Entry 7P8K (X-ray diffraction, 2.65 A resolution); this record covers chains B and A.

Chain B:
Protein: Disease resistance protein RRS1
Organism: Arabidopsis thaliana
Reference sequence: C4B7M5 (WR52W_ARATH); residues 1195-1273 here = UniProt positions 1195-1273
Amino-acid sequence (80 residues; each row starts with the number of its first residue):
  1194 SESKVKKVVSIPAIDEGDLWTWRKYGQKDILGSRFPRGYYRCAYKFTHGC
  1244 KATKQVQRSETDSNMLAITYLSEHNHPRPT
Unresolved in the structure: 1194-1209
Differences from the reference sequence: expression tag (1194)
Metal / ion sites: Zn2+: Cys-1235, Cys-1243, His-1267, His-1269
UniProt features mapped onto this chain:
  - DNA-binding region: Ile-1204 to Pro-1272 (WRKY)
What the authors report for this chain:
  - post-translational modification sites: Lys-1221 (citing earlier work)

Chain A:
Protein: Avirulence protein
Organism: Pseudomonas syringae
Reference sequence: Q52432 (Q52432_PSESX); residues 134-220 here = UniProt positions 134-220
Amino-acid sequence (90 residues; numbered 132 to 221; the number before each row is that of its first residue):
   132 GPGKRVYQIGSSSRDVQVCPRGAGAALRQEIEDKQLMVNNLTDELQDAID
   182 EANPAEIANTSQQLRHARADLADLQRRFAVLRNEDRRINQ
Unresolved in the structure: 132-152, 215-221
Differences from the reference sequence: expression tag (132-133)
What the authors report for this chain:
  - mutagenesis - N171A: unchanged binding to Disease resistance protein RRS1 (chain B)
  - mutagenesis - D164A, E175A, E175A/E187A, E187A: abolished signaling in response to RRS1-R/RPS4
  - mutagenesis - N171A: unchanged signaling
  - mutagenesis - Q194A: decreased signaling
  - mutagenesis - D164A, E175A, E187A: abolished binding to RRS1WRKY+83
  - mutagenesis - N171A: unchanged binding to RRS1WRKY+83
  - mutagenesis - Q194A: decreased binding to RRS1WRKY+83
  - mutagenesis - D164A: abolished signaling in response to Ws-2
  - mutagenesis - D164A: increased growth in response to Ws-2

Chain B / chain A interface:
Residue-residue contacts (24):
  Tyr-1218(B) / Asp-164(A)
  Tyr-1218(B) / Leu-167(A)  hydrophobic
  Tyr-1218(B) / Met-168(A)
  Tyr-1218(B) / Asn-171(A)  hydrogen bond
  Gly-1219(B) / Met-168(A)
  Gln-1220(B) / Met-168(A)
  Lys-1221(B) / Glu-175(A)  salt bridge
  Lys-1221(B) / Glu-187(A)  salt bridge
  Lys-1221(B) / Thr-191(A)  hydrogen bond
  Lys-1221(B) / Gln-194(A)
  Asp-1222(B) / Asn-190(A)  hydrogen bond (backbone-side chain)
  Asp-1222(B) / Gln-194(A)  hydrogen bond (backbone-side chain)
  Leu-1224(B) / Ala-186(A)
  Leu-1224(B) / Asn-190(A)
  Arg-1230(B) / Glu-175(A)  salt bridge
  Tyr-1232(B) / Met-168(A)  hydrophobic
  Tyr-1232(B) / Asn-171(A)
  Tyr-1232(B) / Glu-175(A)  hydrogen bond
  Arg-1234(B) / Gln-160(A)
  Arg-1234(B) / Asp-164(A)  salt bridge
  Lys-1238(B) / Asp-164(A)
  Phe-1239(B) / Gln-160(A)
  Phe-1239(B) / Glu-163(A)
  Phe-1239(B) / Asp-164(A)
Also at the interface, not in a pair above, chain B (14 interface residues in all): Ile-1223, Thr-1246, Gln-1248
Also at the interface, not in a pair above, chain A (13 interface residues in all): Leu-172
The authors on this interface:
  - pairs named by the authors: Tyr-1218(B)/Asn-171(A) (hydrogen bond), Lys-1221(B)/Glu-175(A), Lys-1221(B)/Glu-187(A), Asp-1222(B)/Asn-190(A) (backbone contact), Asp-1222(B)/Gln-194(A) (backbone contact)
  - interface residues, chain B: Arg-1230(B), Tyr-1232(B), Arg-1234(B)
  - interface residues, chain A: Asp-164(A), Glu-175(A)

In short:
14 residues of chain B face 13 of chain A across their interface; the contacts include 5 hydrogen bonds and 4
salt bridges. Polar pairs include Lys-1221(B)/Glu-175(A), Lys-1221(B)/Glu-187(A) and Arg-1230(B)/Glu-175(A).
The paper describes a hydrogen bond between Tyr-1218(B) and Asn-171(A); contacts between Lys-1221(B) and
Glu-175(A) and Lys-1221(B) and Glu-187(A); backbone contacts between Asp-1222(B) and Asn-190(A) and
Asp-1222(B) and Gln-194(A). The paper reports that D164A, E175A and E175A/E187A of chain A, among others,
abolish signaling in response to RRS1-R/RPS4; interface residues Arg-1230(B), Tyr-1232(B) and Asp-164(A) among
others; 6 substitutions were tested in all.
Chain B is Disease resistance protein RRS1 (Arabidopsis thaliana) and chain A is Avirulence protein
(Pseudomonas syringae); the structure, Crystal structure of in planta processed AvrRps4 in complex with the
WRKY domain of RRS1, was determined by X-ray diffraction.
